7MUY - chains KH and YH of the 205 polymer chains in the assembly; structure by electron microscopy, 4.60 A resolution (low resolution: residue-level contacts below are approximate; hydrogen-bond / salt-bridge calls are withheld).

[Chain KH (and YH)]
Protein: Type IV secretion protein IcmK
From: Legionella pneumophila
Notes: chain YH of this document is another copy of the same molecule, construct and numbering; everything in this record applies to it too
UniProt: A0A2S6FBG9 (A0A2S6FBG9_LEGPN); numbering as in UniProt (aligned over 1-361)
Chain sequence (361 residues; numbered 1 to 361; the number before each row is that of its first residue):
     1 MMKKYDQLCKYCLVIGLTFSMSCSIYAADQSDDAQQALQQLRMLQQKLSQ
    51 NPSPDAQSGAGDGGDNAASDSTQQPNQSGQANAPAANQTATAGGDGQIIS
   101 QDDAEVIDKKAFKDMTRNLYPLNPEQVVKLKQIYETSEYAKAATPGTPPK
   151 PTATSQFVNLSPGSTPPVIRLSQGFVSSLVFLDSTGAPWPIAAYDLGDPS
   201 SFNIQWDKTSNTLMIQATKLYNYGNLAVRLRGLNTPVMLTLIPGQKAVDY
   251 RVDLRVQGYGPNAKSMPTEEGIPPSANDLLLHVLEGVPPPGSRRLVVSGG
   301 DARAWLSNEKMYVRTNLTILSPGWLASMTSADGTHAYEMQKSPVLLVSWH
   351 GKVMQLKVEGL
Disordered / not traced: 1-103 (chain YH: 1-103, 264-277, 361)

[How chain KH and chain YH interact]
Residue-residue contacts - 55 pairs, chain KH then chain YH:
  Arg-117(KH) with Asp-108(YH)
  Leu-122(KH) with Phe-112(YH); Met-115(YH)
  Gln-126(KH) with Phe-112(YH)
  Lys-129(KH) with Phe-112(YH); Lys-113(YH)
  Leu-130(KH) with Phe-112(YH)
  Ser-137(KH) with Tyr-120(YH)
  Ala-140(KH) with Pro-124(YH); Val-128(YH)
  Lys-141(KH) with Lys-131(YH)
  Ala-143(KH) with Lys-131(YH)
  Pro-145(KH) with Val-128(YH); Lys-131(YH); Gln-132(YH); Glu-135(YH)
  Gly-146(KH) with Gln-132(YH)
  Leu-160(KH) with Arg-251(YH)
  Ser-161(KH) with Arg-251(YH)
  Pro-162(KH) with Ala-153(YH); Thr-154(YH); Ser-155(YH); Arg-251(YH)
  Asp-195(KH) with Val-176(YH); Gln-205(YH); Met-214(YH)
  Leu-220(KH) with Tyr-139(YH)
  Tyr-221(KH) with Glu-138(YH); Tyr-139(YH); Ala-142(YH)
  Tyr-223(KH) with Phe-175(YH)
  Asn-225(KH) with Gly-174(YH); Phe-175(YH); Val-176(YH); Tyr-250(YH)
  Arg-229(KH) with Asp-207(YH); Ser-210(YH)
  Asn-234(KH) with Pro-188(YH)
  Thr-235(KH) with Arg-251(YH)
  Pro-236(KH) with Arg-251(YH)
  Met-238(KH) with Ser-178(YH); Tyr-250(YH); Arg-251(YH)
  Thr-240(KH) with Tyr-250(YH)
  Gly-244(KH) with Tyr-139(YH)
  Ser-265(KH) with Ala-331(YH)
  Pro-267(KH) with Thr-329(YH)
  Thr-268(KH) with Met-328(YH); Thr-329(YH)
  Glu-269(KH) with Met-328(YH)
  Glu-270(KH) with Trp-324(YH); Ser-327(YH); Met-328(YH)
  Gly-271(KH) with Trp-324(YH)
  Ile-272(KH) with Leu-325(YH)
Also at the interface, not in a pair above, chain KH (42 interface residues in all): Ile-133, Tyr-134, Phe-157, Asn-159, Gly-197, Asn-222, Leu-239, Gln-257, Lys-264
Also at the interface, not in a pair above, chain YH (46 interface residues in all): Lys-109, Thr-116, Val-127, Thr-144, Pro-148, Val-180, Leu-182, Asn-211, Thr-212, Gln-216, Asp-253, Leu-281, Val-287

[Overview]
Chain KH and chain YH form an interface of 42 and 46 residues respectively.
Both chains are Type IV secretion protein IcmK (Legionella pneumophila). Entry 7MUY (Reconstruction of the
Legionella pneumophila Dot/Icm T4SS 3DVA Map 5) was determined by electron microscopy (same publication as
7MUC, 7MUD, 7MUE, 7MUQ, 7MUS, 7MUV and 7MUW).
